6MRI - chain A; structure by X-ray diffraction, 2.62 A resolution.

Chain A:
Molecule: Cysteine desulfurase
Source organism: Escherichia coli (strain K12)
Notes: EC 2.8.1.7, 4.4.1.16
UniProt: P77444 (SUFS_ECOLI); residue numbers follow UniProt; this construct covers 1-406
Sequence (420 residues; each row starts with the number of its first residue; numbers below 1 keep their minus sign (Met-13 is residue -13)):
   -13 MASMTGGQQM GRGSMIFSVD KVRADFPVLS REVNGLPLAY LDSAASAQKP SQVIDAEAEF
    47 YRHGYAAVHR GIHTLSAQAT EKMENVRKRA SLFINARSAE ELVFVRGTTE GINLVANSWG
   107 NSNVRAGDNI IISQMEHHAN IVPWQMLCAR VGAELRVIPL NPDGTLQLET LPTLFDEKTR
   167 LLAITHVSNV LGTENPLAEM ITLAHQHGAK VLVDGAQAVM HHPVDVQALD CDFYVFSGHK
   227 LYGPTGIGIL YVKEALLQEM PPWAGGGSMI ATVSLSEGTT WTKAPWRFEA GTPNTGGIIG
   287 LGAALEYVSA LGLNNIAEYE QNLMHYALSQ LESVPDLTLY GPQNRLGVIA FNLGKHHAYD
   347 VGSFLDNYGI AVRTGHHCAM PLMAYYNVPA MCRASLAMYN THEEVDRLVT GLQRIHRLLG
Disordered / not traced: -13 to 1
Differences from the reference sequence: expression tag (-13 to 0); engineered mutation Ala250 (Glu in P77444)
Modified / non-standard residues: Cys364 (S-mercaptocysteine; CSS)
Swiss-Prot annotation at these positions:
  - active site: Cys364 (Cysteine persulfide intermediate)
  - modified residue: Lys226 (N6-(pyridoxal phosphate)lysine)
  - mutagenesis: His55 (H55A: No effect), His123 (H123A: Loss of function; possibly due to destabilization of PLP in the active site), Cys364 (C364A: Abolishes activity towards L-cysteine but not towards selenocysteine), Arg379 (R379A: Loss of function)
Glycans and other covalent adducts: pyridoxal phosphate (PLP) linked to Lys226
Small-molecule neighbours: pyridoxal phosphate (PLP): Gly93, Thr94, Thr95, Glu96, His123, Ala125, Thr171, Val173, Asn175, Asp200, Ala202, Gln203, Ser223, His225, Gly277, Thr278
What the authors report for this chain:
  - contacts within the chain: Arg92-Ile233
  - conformationally variable residues (loop rearrangement, side-chain flip): His55, Arg92, Met255 to Pro271, Arg359, Cys364
  - mutagenesis - H55A: increased catalytic activity on cysteine
  - mutagenesis - H55A: increased catalytic activity on SufE
  - mutagenesis - R92A (2.5 to 3-fold): decreased catalytic activity on both substrates
  - mutagenesis - E96A: decreased catalytic activity on SufE (citing earlier work)

In short:
Pyridoxal phosphate is covalently linked to Lys226. From UniProt: active-site residue Cys364 and 4 mutagenesis
sites. The paper reports that H55A increases catalytic activity on cysteine; conformational variability at
His55, Arg92 and Met255 among others; 3 substitutions were tested in all.
Chain A is Cysteine desulfurase (Escherichia coli (strain K12)); the structure, E. coli cysteine desulfurase
SufS E250A with a cysteine persulfide intermediate, was determined by X-ray diffraction (same publication as
6MR2, 6MR6, 6MRE and 6MRH).
